Entry 7M7I (electron microscopy, 3.40 A resolution); this record covers chains C and D of the 6 polymer chains in the assembly.

[Chain C]
Protein: 1B2 (light chain)
Organism: Saccharopolyspora erythraea
Sequence (249 residues; row label = number of the first residue in the row):
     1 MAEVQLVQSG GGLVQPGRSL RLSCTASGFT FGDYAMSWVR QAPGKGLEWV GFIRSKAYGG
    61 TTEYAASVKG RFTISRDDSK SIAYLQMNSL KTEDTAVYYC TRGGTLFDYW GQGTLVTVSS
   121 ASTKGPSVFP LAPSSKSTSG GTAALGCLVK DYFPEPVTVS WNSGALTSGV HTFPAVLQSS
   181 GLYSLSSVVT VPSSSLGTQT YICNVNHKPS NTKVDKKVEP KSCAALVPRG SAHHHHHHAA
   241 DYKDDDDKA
Not modelled in the structure: 1-2, 136-142, 194-199, 221-249
Cystine bridges: C24-C100, C147-C203

[Chain D]
Protein: 1B2 (heavy chain)
Organism: Homo sapiens
Sequence (236 residues; row label = number of the first residue in the row):
     1 LFAIPLVVPF YSHSALDVVM TQSPLSLPVT PGEPASISCR SSQSLLHSNG YNYLDWYLQK
    61 PGQSPQLLIY LGSNRASGVP DRFSGSGSGT DFTLKISRVE AEDVGVYYCM QSLQTPRLTF
   121 GPGTKVDIKR TVAAPSVFIF PPSDEQLKSG TASVVCLLNN FYPRGAKVQW KVDNALQSGN
   181 SQESVTEQDS KDSTYSLSST LTLSKADYEK HKVYACEVTH QGLSSPVTKS FNRGEC
Not modelled in the structure: 1-16, 173-176, 210-214, 232-236
Cystine bridges: C39-C109, C156-C216

[How chain C and chain D interact]
Residue-residue contacts (61; chain C residue first):
  Q41(C) - Q59(D)  hydrogen bond
  K45(C) - G121(D)  hydrogen bond (side chain-backbone)
  G46(C) - Y108(D)
  L47(C) - P65(D)  hydrophobic
  L47(C) - Y108(D)
  L47(C) - F120(D)  hydrogen bond (backbone-backbone)
  E48(C) - L118(D)
  W49(C) - R117(D)
  W49(C) - L118(D)
  E63(C) - T115(D)
  Y99(C) - Q63(D)
  Y99(C) - S64(D)
  Y99(C) - P65(D)
  T105(C) - D55(D)
  T105(C) - M110(D)
  T105(C) - T115(D)
  L106(C) - Y57(D)
  L106(C) - L67(D)  hydrophobic
  L106(C) - Y70(D)  hydrophobic
  F107(C) - Y57(D)  hydrogen bond (backbone-side chain)
  F107(C) - L67(D)
  F107(C) - M110(D)  hydrophobic
  F107(C) - F120(D)  hydrophobic
  D108(C) - L67(D)
  Y109(C) - P65(D)
  W110(C) - Y57(D)  hydrophobic
  W110(C) - P65(D)
  W110(C) - Q66(D)
  W110(C) - L67(D)
  W110(C) - F120(D)  hydrophobic
  G111(C) - S64(D)
  F129(C) - S143(D)
  F129(C) - E145(D)
  F129(C) - Q146(D)
  P130(C) - S143(D)
  L131(C) - F140(D)  hydrophobic
  A132(C) - F140(D)
  S134(C) - I139(D)
  A143(C) - F138(D)
  A144(C) - F138(D)
  A144(C) - F140(D)
  K150(C) - S153(D)  hydrogen bond
  K150(C) - T200(D)  hydrogen bond
  K150(C) - T202(D)
  H171(C) - T186(D)
  H171(C) - E187(D)
  H171(C) - S196(D)
  F173(C) - L157(D)  hydrophobic
  F173(C) - S184(D)
  F173(C) - T186(D)
  F173(C) - S198(D)
  P174(C) - S184(D)
  P174(C) - V185(D)
  P174(C) - T186(D)
  V176(C) - Q182(D)
  V176(C) - E183(D)
  V176(C) - S184(D)
  Q178(C) - Q182(D)  hydrogen bond
  Q178(C) - T202(D)
  V188(C) - L157(D)  hydrophobic
  K216(C) - E145(D)  salt bridge
Interface residues without a listed pair, chain C (39 interface residues in all): V39, G104, Q112, P133, L145, L148, L177, S186, T190
Interface residues without a listed pair, chain D (45 interface residues in all): S112, P116, T119, P122, P141, S149, T151, V155, N159, D189, L197

[In short]
The interface between chain C and chain D involves 39 residues on one side and 45 on the other; the contacts
include 7 hydrogen bonds and 1 salt bridge. Polar pairs include K216(C)-E145(D), Q41(C)-Q59(D) and
K45(C)-G121(D).
Chain C is 1B2 (light chain) (Saccharopolyspora erythraea) and chain D is 1B2 (heavy chain) (Homo sapiens);
the structure, 6-Deoxyerythronolide B synthase (DEBS) module 1 in complex with antibody fragment 1B2
(TE-free), was determined by electron microscopy (same publication as 7M7E, 7M7F, 7M7G, 7M7H and 7M7J).
